6J0F - chains A and a of the 12 polymer chains in the assembly; structure by electron microscopy, 3.80 A resolution.

[Chain A]
Molecule: Pvc16
Organism: Photorhabdus asymbiotica subsp. asymbiotica (strain ATCC 43949 / 3105-77)
Reference sequence: B6VNM9 (B6VNM9_PHOAA); residues 1-293 here = UniProt positions 1-293
Sequence (293 residues; numbered 1 to 293; the number before each row is that of its first residue):
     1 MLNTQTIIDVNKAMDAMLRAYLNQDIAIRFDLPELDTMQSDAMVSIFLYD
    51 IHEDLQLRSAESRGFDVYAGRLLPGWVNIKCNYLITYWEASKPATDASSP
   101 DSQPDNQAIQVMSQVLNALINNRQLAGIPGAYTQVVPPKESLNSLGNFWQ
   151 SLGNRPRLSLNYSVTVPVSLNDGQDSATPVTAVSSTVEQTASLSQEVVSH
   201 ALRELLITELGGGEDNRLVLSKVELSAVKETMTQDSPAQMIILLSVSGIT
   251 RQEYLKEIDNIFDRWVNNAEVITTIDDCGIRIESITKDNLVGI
Unresolved in the structure: 1, 91-101, 236-239, 273-277

[Chain a]
Molecule: Pvc1
Organism: Photorhabdus asymbiotica subsp. asymbiotica (strain ATCC 43949 / 3105-77)
Reference sequence: B6VNP4 (B6VNP4_PHOAA); residue numbers follow UniProt; this construct covers 1-149
Sequence (149 residues; row label = number of the first residue in the row):
     1 MSTSTSQIAVEYPIPVYRFIVSVGDEKIPFNSVSGLDISYDTIEYRDGVG
    51 NWFKMPGQSQSTNITLRKGVFPGKTELFDWINSIQLNQVEKKDITISLTN
   101 DAGTELLMTWNVSNAFPTSLTSPSFDATSNDIAVQEITLMADRVIMQAV
Unresolved in the structure: 1-8, 149

[How chain A and chain a interact]
Residue-residue contacts (14):
  Leu2(A) with Ala9(a); Val10(a), hydrogen bond (backbone-backbone)
  Leu57(A) with Tyr12(a), hydrophobic; Pro13(a)
  Asn78(A) with Tyr12(a), hydrogen bond
  Arg123(A) with Tyr17(a); Asp101(a)
  Gln124(A) with Asp101(a), hydrogen bond (backbone-side chain)
  Gly130(A) with Tyr12(a)
  Tyr132(A) with Pro15(a), hydrophobic
  Thr165(A) with Tyr12(a)
  Val166(A) with Tyr12(a)
  Pro167(A) with Val10(a), hydrophobic; Tyr12(a)
Also at the interface, not in a pair above, chain A (11 interface residues in all): Trp76
Also at the interface, not in a pair above, chain a (9 interface residues in all): Glu11, Arg18

[Summary]
11 residues of chain A and 9 residues of chain a are in contact; the contacts include 3 hydrogen bonds. Polar
pairs include Asn78(A)-Tyr12(a), Gln124(A)-Asp101(a) and Leu2(A)-Val10(a).
Here chain A is Pvc16 and chain a is Pvc1, both from Photorhabdus asymbiotica subsp. asymbiotica (strain ATCC
43949 / 3105-77). Entry 6J0F (Cryo-EM Structure of an Extracellular Contractile Injection System, PVC
sheath/tube terminator in extended state) was determined by electron microscopy together with 6J0B, 6J0C, 6J0M
and 6J0N from the same study.
